PDB entry 8Q3I | electron microscopy, 3.11 A resolution | chains C and F of the 8 polymer chains in the assembly

# Chain C
Molecule: DNA-directed RNA polymerase subunit beta
From: Mycolicibacterium smegmatis MC2 155
Notes: EC 2.7.7.6
Reference sequence: P60281 (RPOB_MYCS2); residue numbers follow UniProt; this construct covers 1-1169
Amino-acid sequence (1169 residues; numbered 1 to 1169; the number before each row is that of its first residue):
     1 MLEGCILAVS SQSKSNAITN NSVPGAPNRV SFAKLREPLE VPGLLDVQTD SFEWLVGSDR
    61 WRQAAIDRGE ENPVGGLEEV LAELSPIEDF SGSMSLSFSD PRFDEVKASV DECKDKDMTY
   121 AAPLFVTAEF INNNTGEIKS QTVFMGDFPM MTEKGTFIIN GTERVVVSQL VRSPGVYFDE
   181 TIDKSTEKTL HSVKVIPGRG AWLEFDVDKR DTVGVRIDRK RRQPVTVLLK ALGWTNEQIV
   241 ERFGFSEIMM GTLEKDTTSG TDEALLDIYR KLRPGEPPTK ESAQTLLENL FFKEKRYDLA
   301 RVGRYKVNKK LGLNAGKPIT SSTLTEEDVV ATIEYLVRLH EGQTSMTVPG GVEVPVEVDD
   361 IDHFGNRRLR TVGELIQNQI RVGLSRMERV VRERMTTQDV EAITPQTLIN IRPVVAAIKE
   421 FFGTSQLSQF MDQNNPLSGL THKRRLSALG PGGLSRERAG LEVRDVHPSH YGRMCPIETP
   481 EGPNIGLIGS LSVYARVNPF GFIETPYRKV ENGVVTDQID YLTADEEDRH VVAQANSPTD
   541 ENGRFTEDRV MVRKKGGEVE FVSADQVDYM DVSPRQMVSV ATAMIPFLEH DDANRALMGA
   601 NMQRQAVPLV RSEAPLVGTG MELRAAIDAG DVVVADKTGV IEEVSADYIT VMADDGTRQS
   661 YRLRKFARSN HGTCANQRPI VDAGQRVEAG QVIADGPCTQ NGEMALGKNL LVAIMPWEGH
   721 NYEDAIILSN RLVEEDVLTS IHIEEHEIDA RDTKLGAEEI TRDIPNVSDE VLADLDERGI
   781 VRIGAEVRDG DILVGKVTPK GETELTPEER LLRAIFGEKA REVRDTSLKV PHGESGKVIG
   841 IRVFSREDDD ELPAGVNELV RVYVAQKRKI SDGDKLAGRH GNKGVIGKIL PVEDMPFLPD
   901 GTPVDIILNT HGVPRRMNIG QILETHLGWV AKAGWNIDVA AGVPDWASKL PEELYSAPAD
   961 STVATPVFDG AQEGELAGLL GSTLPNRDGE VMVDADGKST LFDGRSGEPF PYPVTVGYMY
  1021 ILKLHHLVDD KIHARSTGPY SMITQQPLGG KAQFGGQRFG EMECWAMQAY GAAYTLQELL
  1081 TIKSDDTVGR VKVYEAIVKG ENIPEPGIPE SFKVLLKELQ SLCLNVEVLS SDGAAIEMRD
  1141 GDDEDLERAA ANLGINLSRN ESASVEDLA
Not modelled in the structure: 1-20, 801-822, 1136-1169
Swiss-Prot annotation at these positions:
  - mutagenesis: Gln429 (Q429K/L: Rifampicin (Rif) resistant), Asp432 (D432V: Rifampicin (Rif) resistant; D432Y: Rifampicin (Rif) resistant; RbpA no longer rescues transcription in the presence of Rif. Decreased affinity for Rif, no change in affinity for RbpA), His442 (H442D/L/P/R/Y: Rifampicin (Rif) resistant), Arg445 (R445L/P: Rifampicin (Rif) resistant), Ser447 (S447L/P/W: Rifampicin (Rif) resistant; RbpA no longer rescues transcription in the presence of Rif, decreased affinity for Rif, no change in affinity for RbpA; tested in the Leu mutation), Leu449 (L449P: Rifampicin (Rif) resistant)

# Chain F
Molecule: RNA polymerase sigma factor SigA
From: Mycolicibacterium smegmatis MC2 155
Reference sequence: A0QW02 (A0QW02_MYCS2); numbering as in UniProt (aligned over 1-466)
Amino-acid sequence (466 residues; row label = number of the first residue in the row):
     1 MAATKASPAT EEPVKRTATK TPAKKAPAKR AAKSAAAKAG GKAPAKKAPA KRAAKGTAAK
    61 PEDGVTDDLE VTDDLEAEPG EDLDVEDTDL ELDDLDSDDD TAVEDEEEEA DAATPAVATA
   121 KAADDDIDEP SEKDKASGDF VWDEEESEAL RQARKDAELT ASADSVRAYL KQIGKVALLN
   181 AEEEVELAKR IEAGLYATQK LAELAEKGEK LPVQQRRDMQ WICRDGDRAK NHLLEANLRL
   241 VVSLAKRYTG RGMAFLDLIQ EGNLGLIRAV EKFDYTKGYK FSTYATWWIR QAITRAMADQ
   301 ARTIRIPVHM VEVINKLGRI QRELLQDLGR EPTPEELAKE MDITPEKVLE IQQYAREPIS
   361 LDQTIGDEGD SQLGDFIEDS EAVVAVDAVS FTLLQDQLQS VLETLSEREA GVVRLRFGLT
   421 DGQPRTLDEI GQVYGVTRER IRQIESKTMS KLRHPSRSQV LRDYLD
Not modelled in the structure: 1-138, 357-466

# Interface between chain C and chain F
Pairs across the interface - 14 pairs, chain C then chain F:
  Arg270(C) - Glu144(F)  salt bridge
  Arg273(C) - Asp342(F)  salt bridge
  Gly275(C) - Glu145(F)
  Gly275(C) - Glu148(F)
  Pro278(C) - Glu144(F)
  Arg386(C) - Glu323(F)  salt bridge
  Arg386(C) - Asp327(F)  salt bridge
  Arg389(C) - Glu323(F)  salt bridge
  Arg389(C) - Leu324(F)
  Arg389(C) - Asp327(F)  salt bridge
  Arg389(C) - Glu340(F)  salt bridge
  Val390(C) - Asp327(F)
  Glu393(C) - Leu328(F)
  Glu393(C) - Arg330(F)  salt bridge
Interface residues without a listed pair, chain C (10 interface residues in all): Glu276, Pro277
Interface residues without a listed pair, chain F (11 interface residues in all): Glu336

# In short
10 residues of chain C face 11 of chain F across their interface, with 8 salt bridges. Polar contacts include
Arg270(C)-Glu144(F), Arg273(C)-Asp342(F) and Arg386(C)-Glu323(F). From UniProt: 6 mutagenesis sites on chain
C.
Here chain C is DNA-directed RNA polymerase subunit beta and chain F is RNA polymerase sigma factor SigA, both
from Mycolicibacterium smegmatis MC2 155. Entry 8Q3I (Mycobacterium smegmatis RNA polymerase in complex with
HelD, SigA and RbpA in State I) was determined by electron microscopy, deposited together with 8QN8, 8QTI,
8QU6, 8R2M, 8R3M, 8R6P and 8R6R.
